3LZ0 - chains D and I of the 10 polymer chains in the assembly; structure by X-ray diffraction, 2.50 A resolution.

Chain D:
Molecule: Histone H2B 1.1
Organism: Xenopus laevis
UniProt: P02281 (H2B11_XENLA); residues -2 to 122 here correspond to UniProt positions 2-126 (UniProt number = residue number + 4)
Amino-acid sequence (125 residues; numbered -2 to 122; the number before each row is that of its first residue; numbers below 1 keep their minus sign (Pro-2 is residue -2)):
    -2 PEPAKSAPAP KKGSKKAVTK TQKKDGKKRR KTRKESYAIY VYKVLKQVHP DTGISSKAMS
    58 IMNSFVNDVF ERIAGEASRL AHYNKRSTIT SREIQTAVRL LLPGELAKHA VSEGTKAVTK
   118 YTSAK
Disordered / not traced: -2 to 27
UniProt features mapped onto this chain:
  - modified residue: Lys2 (N6-acetyllysine), Lys9 (N6-acetyllysine), Ser11 (Phosphoserine), Lys12 (N6-acetyllysine), Lys17 (N6-acetyllysine)
  - glycosylation: Ser109 (O-linked (GlcNAc) serine)
  - cross-link: Lys117 (Glycyl lysine isopeptide (Lys-Gly) (interchain with G-Cter in ubiquitin))

Chain I:
Molecule: 145-nt DNA strand
Sequence (145 nucleotides; each row starts with the number of its first residue; numbers below 1 keep their minus sign (DA-72 is residue -72)):
   -72 ATCAGAATCC CGGTGCCGAG GCCGCTCAAT TGGTCGTAGA CAGCTCTAGC ACCGCTTAAA
   -12 CGCACGTACG CGCTGTCCCC CGCGTTTTAA CCGCCAAGGG GATTACTCCC TAGTCTCCAG
    48 GCACGTGTCA GATATATACA TCGAT
Ion coordination: Mn2+ site 1 near DA-72 (its only coordinating residue here); Mn2+ site 2 near DG-61 (its only coordinating residue here); Mn2+ site 3 near DG-34 (its only coordinating residue here); Mn2+ site 4 near DG27 (its only coordinating residue here)

How chain D and chain I interact:
Pairs across the interface (17):
  Thr29(D) with DA29(I), phosphate contact; DT30(I), hydrogen bond to the phosphate
  Arg30(D) with DC-46(I), hydrogen bond to the phosphate; DA-45(I), salt bridge to the phosphate
  Glu32(D) with DA-45(I), sugar contact
  Tyr39(D) with DG-53(I), hydrogen bond to the phosphate
  Gly50(D) with DG-53(I), phosphate contact
  Ile51(D) with DA-54(I), sugar contact; DG-53(I), hydrogen bond to the phosphate
  Ser52(D) with DA-54(I), phosphate contact
  Ser53(D) with DA-54(I), hydrogen bond to the phosphate
  Arg83(D) with DG-34(I), salt bridge to the phosphate; DA-33(I), salt bridge to the phosphate
  Ser84(D) with DA-35(I), sugar contact; DG-34(I), hydrogen bond to the phosphate
  Thr85(D) with DA-35(I), hydrogen bond to the phosphate; DG-34(I), hydrogen bond to the phosphate

In short:
Chain D and chain I form an interface of 11 and 9 residues respectively; the contacts include 8 hydrogen bonds
and 3 salt bridges. Polar pairs include Thr29(D)-DT30(I), Arg30(D)-DC-46(I) and Tyr39(D)-DG-53(I).
Here chain D is Histone H2B 1.1 (Xenopus laevis) and chain I is a 145-nt DNA strand. Entry 3LZ0 (Crystal
Structure of Nucleosome Core Particle Composed of the Widom 601 DNA Sequence (orientation 1)) was determined
by X-ray diffraction, deposited together with 3LZ1.
